7U7X - chains A and T of the 3 polymer chains in the assembly; structure by X-ray diffraction, 1.65 A resolution.

# Chain A
Molecule: DNA polymerase eta
Source organism: Homo sapiens
Notes: EC 2.7.7.7
Reference sequence: Q9Y253 (POLH_HUMAN); residues 1-432 here = UniProt positions 1-432
Amino-acid sequence (435 residues; each row starts with the number of its first residue; numbers below 1 keep their minus sign (Gly-2 is residue -2)):
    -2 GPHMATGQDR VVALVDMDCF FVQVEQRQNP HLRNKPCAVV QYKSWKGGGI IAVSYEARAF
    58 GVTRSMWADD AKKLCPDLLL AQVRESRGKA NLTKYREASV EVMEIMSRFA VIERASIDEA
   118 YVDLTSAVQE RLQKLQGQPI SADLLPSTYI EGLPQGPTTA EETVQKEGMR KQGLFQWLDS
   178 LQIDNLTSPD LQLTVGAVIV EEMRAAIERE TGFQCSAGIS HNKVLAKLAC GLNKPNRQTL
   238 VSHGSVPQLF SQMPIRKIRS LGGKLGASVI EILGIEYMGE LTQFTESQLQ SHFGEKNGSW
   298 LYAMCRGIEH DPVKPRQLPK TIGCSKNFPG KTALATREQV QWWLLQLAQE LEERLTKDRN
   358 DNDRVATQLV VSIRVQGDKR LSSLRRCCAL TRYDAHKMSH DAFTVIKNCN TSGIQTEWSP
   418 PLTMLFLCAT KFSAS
Disordered / not traced: 155-159
Differences from the reference sequence: expression tag (-2 to 0)
Ion coordination: Mg2+ site 1: Asp13, Asp115, Glu116 (together with XG4) (shared with 1 residue of chain P); Mg2+ site 2: Asp13, Met14 (together with XG4)
Residues lining bound ligands: XG4 (2'-deoxy-5'-O-[(R)-hydroxy{[(R)-hydroxy(phosphonooxy)phosphoryl]amino}phosphoryl]guanosine): Asp13, Met14, Asp15, Cys16, Phe17, Phe18, Gln38, Ile48, Ala49, Tyr52, Arg55, Arg61, Leu89, Ile114, Asp115, Glu116, Lys231
Swiss-Prot annotation at these positions:
  - binding site (Mg(2+)): Asp13, Met14, Asp115, Glu116
  - binding site (Mn(2+)): Asp13, Met14, Asp115, Glu116
  - binding site (a 2'-deoxyribonucleoside 5'-triphosphate): Arg61
  - natural variant: Val37 (deletion: In XPV), Leu75 (deletion: In XPV), Arg93 (R93P: In XPV), Arg111 (R111H: In XPV), Thr122 (T122P: In XPV), Gly153 (G153D: In a breast cancer sample), Thr191 (T191P: In XPV), Gly263 (G263V: In XPV), Val266 (V266D: In XPV), Gly295 (G295R: In XPV), Arg361 (R361S: In XPV)
  - mutagenesis: Tyr52 (Y52A/F: Reduces DNA polymerase activity; Y52E: Reduces DNA polymerase activity. Increases fidelity of replication and reduces translesion bypass), Arg61 (R61A: Reduces enzymatic activity by two-thirds), Ser62 (S62G: Increased DNA polymerase activity and translesion bypass compared to wild-type), Ala68 (A68S/V: Severe reduction in thymine dimer translesion bypass), Asn324 to Pro326 (Reduces binding to chromatin and to monoubiquitinated PCNA. Abolishes binding to monoubiquitinated PCNA; when associated with 705-E--H-713 Del)

# Chain T
Molecule: 12-nt DNA strand
Sequence (12 nucleotides; each row starts with the number of its first residue):
     1 CATTATGACG CT

# Interface between chain A and chain T
Residue-residue contacts - 38 pairs, chain A then chain T:
  Gln38(A) with DT4(T), hydrogen bond to the base; DA5(T), sugar contact
  Tyr39(A) with DT4(T), phosphate contact; DA5(T), hydrogen bond to the phosphate
  Trp42(A) with DA2(T), stacking on the base
  Arg61(A) with DT4(T), hydrogen bond to the base
  Ser62(A) with DT3(T), hydrogen bond to the base
  Trp64(A) with DT3(T), sugar contact
  Lys86(A) with DT6(T), salt bridge to the phosphate
  Leu89(A) with DA5(T), phosphate contact; DT6(T), phosphate contact
  Arg93(A) with DT6(T), salt bridge to the phosphate; DG7(T), salt bridge to the phosphate
  Lys293(A) with DC11(T), salt bridge to the phosphate
  Lys311(A) with DC9(T), phosphate contact
  Arg313(A) with DA8(T), salt bridge to the phosphate
  Pro316(A) with DA8(T), phosphate contact
  Lys317(A) with DA8(T), hydrogen bond to the phosphate; DC9(T), salt bridge to the phosphate
  Thr318(A) with DG7(T), sugar contact; DA8(T), hydrogen bond to the phosphate
  Ile319(A) with DG7(T), phosphate contact
  Gly320(A) with DT6(T), sugar contact; DG7(T), hydrogen bond to the phosphate
  Cys321(A) with DT6(T), phosphate contact
  Ser322(A) with DA5(T), sugar contact; DT6(T), hydrogen bond to the phosphate
  Lys323(A) with DA5(T), salt bridge to the phosphate
  Asn324(A) with DT4(T), hydrogen bond to the phosphate; DA5(T), hydrogen bond to the phosphate
  Pro326(A) with DA2(T), phosphate contact; DT4(T), phosphate contact
  Gly327(A) with DC1(T), hydrogen bond to the phosphate; DA2(T), phosphate contact
  Thr329(A) with DA2(T), base contact
  Arg351(A) with DT6(T), salt bridge to the phosphate; DG7(T), salt bridge to the phosphate
  Leu378(A) with DT6(T), base contact
Other interface residues (no listed pair), chain A (32 interface residues in all): Ile48, Ala87, Glu110, Arg111, Glu347, Phe423

# Summary
Chain A and chain T form an interface of 32 and 10 residues respectively, with 11 hydrogen bonds, 9 salt
bridges and 1 aromatic stacking contact. Polar contacts include Gln38(A)-DT4(T), Arg61(A)-DT4(T) and
Ser62(A)-DT3(T). Chain A binds compound XG4.
Chain A is DNA polymerase eta (Homo sapiens) and chain T is a 12-nt DNA strand; the structure, Human DNA
polymerase eta-DNA-dGMPNPP ternary mismatch complex in 2.0 mM Mg2+ for 600s, was determined by X-ray
diffraction together with 7U72, 7U73, 7U74, 7U75, 7U76, 7U77 and 26 further entries from the same study.
